8BMQ - chains B and D of the 4 polymer chains in the assembly; structure by electron microscopy, 3.60 A resolution.

[Chain B]
Molecule: Energy-coupling factor transporter ATP-binding protein EcfA2
Source organism: Lactobacillus delbrueckii subsp. bulgaricus ATCC 11842
Notes: EC 3.6.3.-
UniProtKB: Q1GBI9 (ECFA2_LACDA); residue numbers follow UniProt; this construct covers 1-287
Chain sequence (287 residues; row label = number of the first residue in the row):
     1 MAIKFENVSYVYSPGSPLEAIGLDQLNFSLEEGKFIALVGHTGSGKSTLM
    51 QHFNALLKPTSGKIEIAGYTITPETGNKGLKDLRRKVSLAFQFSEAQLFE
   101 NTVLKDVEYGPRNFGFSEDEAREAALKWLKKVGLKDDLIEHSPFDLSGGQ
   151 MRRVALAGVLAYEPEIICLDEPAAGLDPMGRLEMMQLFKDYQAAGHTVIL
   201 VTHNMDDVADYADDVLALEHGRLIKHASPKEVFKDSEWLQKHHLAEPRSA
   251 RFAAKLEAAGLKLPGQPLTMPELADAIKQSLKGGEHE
Not modelled in the structure: 1, 13-15, 283-287
Bound ions: Mg2+: D170 (together with AMP-PNP)
Small-molecule neighbours: AMP-PNP (ANP; phosphoaminophosphonic acid-adenylate ester): Y10, Y12, G22, H41, T42, G43, S44, G45, K46, S47, T48, D170, H203
UniProt features mapped onto this chain:
  - binding site (ATP): G40 to S47

[Chain D]
Molecule: Energy-coupling factor transporter transmembrane protein EcfT
Source organism: Lactobacillus delbrueckii subsp. bulgaricus ATCC 11842
UniProtKB: Q1GBI8 (Q1GBI8_LACDA); numbering as in UniProt (aligned over 1-265)
Chain sequence (265 residues; each row starts with the number of its first residue):
     1 MSKIIIGRYLPGTTFVYRVDPRAKLLTTFYFIIMIFLANNWVSYLVISIF
    51 GLAYVFATGLKARVFWDGVKPMIWMIVFTSLLQTFFMAGGKVYWHWWIFT
   101 LSSEGLINGLYVFIRFAMIILVSTVMTVTTKPLEIADAMEWMLTPLKLFK
   151 VNVGMISLVISIALRFVPTLFDQTVKIMNAQRSRGADFNDGGLVKRAKSV
   201 VPMLVPLFIDSLEVALDLSTAMESRGYKGSEGRTRYRILEWSKVDLIPVA
   251 YCLLLTILMITTRKH
Not modelled in the structure: 1-4

[Chain B / chain D interface]
Pairs across the interface (33; chain B residue first):
  Q51(B) with N179(D)
  N54(B) with S183(D)
  L56(B) with N179(D)
  K78(B) with D190(D), salt bridge
  K81(B) with G185(D); D187(D), salt bridge
  R84(B) with R182(D), hydrogen bond (side chain-backbone)
  L89(B) with S183(D)
  F93(B) with K176(D), hydrogen bond (backbone-side chain)
  A96(B) with I177(D); P206(D)
  Q97(B) with A180(D); Q181(D), hydrogen bond (backbone-side chain); R184(D), hydrogen bond (backbone-side chain)
  F99(B) with Q181(D); R184(D); P202(D), hydrophobic; V205(D); P206(D)
  D106(B) with R184(D), salt bridge
  Y109(B) with Q181(D); R184(D); A186(D); P202(D)
  N113(B) with G185(D); A186(D)
  F114(B) with R184(D); G185(D)
  F144(B) with V205(D), hydrophobic; I209(D), hydrophobic
  V159(B) with R184(D)
  Y162(B) with S183(D); R184(D)
Other interface residues (no listed pair), chain B (21 interface residues in all): F91, L98, G110
Other interface residues (no listed pair), chain D (18 interface residues in all): Q173, V201

[Summary]
Chain B and chain D form an interface of 21 and 18 residues respectively, with 4 hydrogen bonds and 3 salt
bridges. Among the polar pairs are K78(B)-D190(D), K81(B)-D187(D) and D106(B)-R184(D). Bound to chain B:
AMP-PNP. From UniProt: 8 ATP-binding residues on chain B.
Here chain B is Energy-coupling factor transporter ATP-binding protein EcfA2 and chain D is Energy-coupling
factor transporter transmembrane protein EcfT, both from Lactobacillus delbrueckii subsp. bulgaricus ATCC
11842. Entry 8BMQ (Cryo-EM structure of the folate-specific ECF transporter complex in MSP2N2 lipid nanodiscs
bound to AMP-PNP) was determined by electron microscopy together with 8BMP, 8BMR and 8BMS from the same study.
